Entry 8UVO (electron microscopy, 3.22 A resolution); this record covers chains B and C of the 6 polymer chains in the assembly.

# Chain B (and C)
Protein: Transitional endoplasmic reticulum ATPase
Organism: Homo sapiens
Notes: EC 3.6.4.6; chain C of this document is another copy of the same molecule, construct and numbering; everything in this record applies to it too
UniProtKB: P55072 (TERA_HUMAN); numbering as in UniProt (aligned over 1-806)
Sequence (806 residues; each row starts with the number of its first residue):
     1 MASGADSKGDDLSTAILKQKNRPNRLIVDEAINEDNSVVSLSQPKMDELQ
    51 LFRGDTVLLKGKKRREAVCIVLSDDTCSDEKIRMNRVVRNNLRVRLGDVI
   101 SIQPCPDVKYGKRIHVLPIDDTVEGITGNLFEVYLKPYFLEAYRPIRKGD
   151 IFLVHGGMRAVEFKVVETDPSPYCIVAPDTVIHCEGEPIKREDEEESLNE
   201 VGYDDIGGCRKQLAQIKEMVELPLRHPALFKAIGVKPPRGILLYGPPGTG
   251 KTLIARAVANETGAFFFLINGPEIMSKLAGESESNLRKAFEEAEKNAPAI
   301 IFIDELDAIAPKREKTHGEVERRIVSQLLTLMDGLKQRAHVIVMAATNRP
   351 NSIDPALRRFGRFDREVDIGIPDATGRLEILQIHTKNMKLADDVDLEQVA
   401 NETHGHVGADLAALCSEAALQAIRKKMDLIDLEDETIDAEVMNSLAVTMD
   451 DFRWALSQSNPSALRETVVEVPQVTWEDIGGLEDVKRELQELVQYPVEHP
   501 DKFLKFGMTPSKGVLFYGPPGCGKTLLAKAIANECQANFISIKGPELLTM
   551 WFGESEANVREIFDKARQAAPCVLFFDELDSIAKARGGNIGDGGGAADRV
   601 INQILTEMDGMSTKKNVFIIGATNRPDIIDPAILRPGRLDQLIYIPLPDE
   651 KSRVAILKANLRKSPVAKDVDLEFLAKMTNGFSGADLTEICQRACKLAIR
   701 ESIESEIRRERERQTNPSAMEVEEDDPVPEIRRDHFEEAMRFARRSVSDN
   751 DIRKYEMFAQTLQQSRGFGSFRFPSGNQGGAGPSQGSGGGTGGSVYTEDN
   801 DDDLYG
Not modelled in the structure: 1-199, 429-436, 719-725, 764-806
Construct notes: engineered mutation His155 (Arg in P55072)
Small-molecule neighbours:
  - ADP (adenosine-5'-diphosphate), molecule 1: Asp205, Ile206, Gly207, Cys209, Pro247, Gly248, Thr249, Gly250, Lys251, Thr252, Leu253, Asp304, Ile380, His384, Gly408, Ala409
  - ADP, molecule 2: Asp478, Ile479, Gly480, Leu482, Pro520, Gly521, Cys522, Gly523, Lys524, Thr525, Leu526, Asp577, Asn624, Ile656, Asn660, Gly684, Ala685, Thr688
  - XNU (N-[3-(2,5-difluoro-4-{[(4M)-5-(hexylsulfanyl)-4-(pyridin-3-yl)-4H-1,2,4-triazol-3-yl]methoxy}phenyl)prop-2-yn-1-yl]propanamide): Leu492, Val493, Pro496, Val497, Pro500, Phe503, Leu504, Gly507, Met508, Thr509, Pro510, Ser511, Lys512, Cys535, Ala537, Cys572, Val573, Lys615, Asn616, Phe618
Swiss-Prot annotation at these positions:
  - region: Thr797 to Gly806 (Interaction with UBXN6)
  - motif: Asp802 to Gly806 (PIM motif)
  - binding site (ATP): Pro247 to Leu253, Asn348, His384, Gly521 to Leu526
  - modified residue: Ala2 (N-acetylalanine), Ser3 (Phosphoserine), Ser7 (Phosphoserine), Ser13 (Phosphoserine), Ser37 (Phosphoserine), Lys315 (N6,N6,N6-trimethyllysine), Thr436 (Phosphothreonine), Ser462 (Phosphoserine), Lys502 (N6-acetyllysine), Lys505 (N6-acetyllysine), Lys668 (N6-acetyllysine), Ser702 (Phosphoserine), Lys754 (N6-acetyllysine), Ser770 (Phosphoserine), Ser775 (Phosphoserine), Ser787 (Phosphoserine), Tyr805 (Phosphotyrosine)
  - cross-link (Glycyl lysine isopeptide (Lys-Gly)): Lys8 (interchain with G-Cter in SUMO2), Lys18 (interchain with G-Cter in SUMO2)
  - natural variant: Arg95 (R95G: In IBMPFD1), Gly97 (G97E: In CMT2Y), Ile126 (I126F: In IBMPFD1; uncertain significance), Arg159 (R159G: In FTDALS6; R159H: In IBMPFD1), Ala160 (A160T: In IBMPFD1; uncertain significance), Glu185 (E185K: In CMT2Y), Arg191 (R191Q: In FTDALS6 and IBMPFD1), Leu198 (L198W: In IBMPFD1), Ala232 (A232E: In IBMPFD1), Ile254 (I254F: In IBMPFD1; uncertain significance), Ile369 (I369T: In IBMPFD1; uncertain significance), Asn387 (N387H: In IBMPFD1; uncertain significance), 1 further natural variant entry in UniProt
  - mutagenesis: Phe52 to Asp55 (Abolishes interaction with NPLOC4; when associated with A-110), Arg53 (R53A: Minor effect on affinity for ATP and ADP), Arg86 (R86A: Strongly increased affinity for ATP. Strongly reduced affinity for ADP), Tyr110 (Y110A: Abolishes interaction with NPLOC4; when associated with 52-A--A-55), Arg113 to His115 (Severely reduced binding to DERL1), Phe131 (F131R: Severely reduced binding to DERL1), Leu140 (L140D: Severely reduced binding to DERL1), Asp179 (D179R: No effect on binding to DERL1), His183 (H183W: Severely reduced binding to DERL1), Lys251 (K251Q: Impairs ERAD degradation of HMGCR and does not inhibit interaction with RHBDD1; when associated with Q-524), Glu305 (E305Q: Defect in ubiquitin-dependent protein degradation by the proteasome; when associated with Q-578), Lys312 (K312A: Does not affect methylation by VCPKMT), 8 further mutagenesis entries in UniProt
What the authors report for this chain:
  - mutagenesis - P510S (30-fold), K512N (12-fold), N616F (30-fold), F618S (30-fold): decreased binding to XNU
  - binding site for XNU: Lys615, Asn616, Lys663
  - disease-associated variants - R155H: increased catalytic activity (citing earlier work)

# How chain B and chain C interact
Contacting residue pairs (93):
  Pro247(B) with Arg359(C)
  Asn270(B) with Asp333(C)
  Pro272(B) with Ser326(C), hydrogen bond (backbone-side chain); Leu329(C), hydrophobic
  Glu273(B) with Thr330(C)
  Met275(B) with Arg323(C); Ser326(C), hydrogen bond (backbone-side chain)
  Ser276(B) with Ser326(C), hydrogen bond (backbone-side chain); Gln327(C), hydrogen bond
  Lys277(B) with Arg323(C)
  Leu278(B) with Arg323(C)
  Glu305(B) with Arg359(C), salt bridge
  Asp307(B) with Arg359(C), salt bridge
  Lys315(B) with Glu314(C), salt bridge
  His317(B) with His317(C), hydrogen bond; Arg322(C)
  Glu321(B) with Arg322(C)
  Asn348(B) with Arg359(C), hydrogen bond
  Asn387(B) with Ile233(C)
  Met388(B) with Val235(C), hydrophobic
  Glu402(B) with Lys615(C), salt bridge
  His404(B) with Thr613(C)
  Ala409(B) with Phe360(C), hydrophobic
  Asp410(B) with Phe360(C)
  Ala413(B) with Arg365(C)
  Ser416(B) with Lys236(C); Arg365(C), hydrogen bond
  Ala419(B) with Val235(C), hydrophobic
  Leu420(B) with Glu218(C); Leu222(C), hydrophobic
  Ile423(B) with Leu222(C), hydrophobic
  Arg424(B) with Glu218(C), salt bridge
  Leu445(B) with Ile233(C), hydrophobic
  Arg453(B) with Leu504(C)
  Leu456(B) with Lys615(C)
  Ser457(B) with Lys614(C), hydrogen bond (backbone-side chain)
  Gln458(B) with Gln215(C), hydrogen bond
  Ser459(B) with Lys614(C)
  Asn460(B) with Arg567(C); Gln568(C)
  Pro461(B) with Arg567(C)
  Ser462(B) with Phe360(C)
  Leu464(B) with Arg567(C); Gly610(C)
  Arg465(B) with Arg560(C); Arg567(C); Glu607(C), salt bridge; Gly610(C); Met611(C)
  Pro545(B) with Asn602(C), hydrogen bond (backbone-side chain); Thr606(C); Arg638(C)
  Leu548(B) with Asn602(C)
  Thr549(B) with Asn602(C), hydrogen bond (backbone-side chain); Gln603(C); Thr606(C)
  Phe552(B) with Asp598(C); Arg599(C), hydrogen bond (backbone-side chain)
  Glu578(B) with Arg635(C), salt bridge
  Lys584(B) with Gly595(C)
  Ala585(B) with Gly594(C); Gly595(C), hydrogen bond (backbone-backbone)
  Gly587(B) with Gly594(C); Gly595(C)
  Asp592(B) with Asp592(C)
  Ser664(B) with Phe506(C)
  Pro665(B) with Lys505(C)
  Gln692(B) with Met508(C)
  Cys695(B) with Phe506(C), hydrogen bond (side chain-backbone); Met508(C), hydrophobic
  Lys696(B) with Glu491(C); Leu492(C); Met508(C); Gln641(C), hydrogen bond
  Ala698(B) with Phe506(C)
  Ile699(B) with Lys502(C); Phe503(C), hydrophobic; Phe506(C), hydrophobic; Met508(C), hydrophobic
  Arg700(B) with Arg487(C); Glu491(C)
  Ile703(B) with Tyr495(C), hydrophobic; His499(C); Lys502(C)
  Glu706(B) with His499(C), salt bridge; Lys502(C), salt bridge
  Ile707(B) with His499(C)
  Pro729(B) with Lys505(C), hydrogen bond (backbone-side chain); Phe506(C)
  Phe742(B) with Leu762(C); Gln763(C)
  Arg744(B) with Leu762(C); Gln763(C), hydrogen bond (side chain-backbone)
Interface residues without a listed pair, chain B (73 interface residues in all): Gly248, Ala279, Gly318, Val320, Val407, Met442, Glu546, Gly553, Arg586, Ser702, Val728, Glu730, Arg741
Interface residues without a listed pair, chain C (65 interface residues in all): Ala214, Leu229, Phe230, Ala232, Arg287, Glu319, Arg362, Glu488, Gly507, Gly591, Gly593, Ala597, Asp609, Gln760

# Summary
73 residues of chain B face 65 of chain C across their interface, with 17 hydrogen bonds and 9 salt bridges.
Among the polar pairs are Glu305(B)-Arg359(C), Asp307(B)-Arg359(C) and Lys315(B)-Glu314(C). From the paper: a
binding site for XNU at Lys615(B), Asn616(B) and Lys663(B); P510S, K512N and N616F of chain B, among others,
reduce binding to XNU; 5 substitutions were tested in all.
Chain B and chain C are both Transitional endoplasmic reticulum ATPase (Homo sapiens); the structure, Human
p97/VCP R155H mutant structure with a triazole inhibitor (NSC804515), was determined by electron microscopy,
deposited together with 8UV2, 8UVP, 8UVQ and 9BOQ.
